6NCK - chain A; structure by X-ray diffraction, 2.70 A resolution.

[Chain A]
Name: Peptidyl-glycine alpha-amidating monooxygenase
Organism: Rattus norvegicus
Notes: EC 1.14.17.3, 4.3.2.5
UniProt: P14925 (AMD_RAT), isoform P14925-3; numbering as in UniProt (aligned over 45-356)
Sequence (312 residues; row label = number of the first residue in the row):
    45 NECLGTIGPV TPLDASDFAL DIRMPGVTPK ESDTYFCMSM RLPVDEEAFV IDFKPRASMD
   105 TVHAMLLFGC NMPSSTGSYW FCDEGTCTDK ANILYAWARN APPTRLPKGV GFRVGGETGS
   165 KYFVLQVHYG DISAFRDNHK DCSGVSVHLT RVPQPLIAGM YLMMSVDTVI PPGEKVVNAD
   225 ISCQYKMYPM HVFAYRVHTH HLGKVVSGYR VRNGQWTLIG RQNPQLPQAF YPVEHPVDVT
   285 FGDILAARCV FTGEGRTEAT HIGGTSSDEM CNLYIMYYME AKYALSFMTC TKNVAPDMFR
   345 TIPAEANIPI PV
Not modelled in the structure: 45-46, 48-52, 307-309, 355-356
Differences from the reference sequence: engineered mutation Ala108 (His in P14925)
Curated features (UniProtKB/Swiss-Prot):
  - binding site (Cu(2+)): His107, His172, His242, His244, Met314
  - mutagenesis: His107 (H107A: Impaired Cu(2+)-binding), His172 (H172A: Impaired Cu(2+)-binding), His244 (H244A: Abolished peptidylglycine alpha-hydroxylating monooxygenase activity), Gln272 (Q272E/A: Induces a fully open peptidylglycine monooxygenase structure with Cu(2+) distances of 14 Angstroms), Met314 (M314I: Abolished peptidylglycine alpha-hydroxylating monooxygenase activity)
Disulfide bonds: Cys47-Cys186, Cys81-Cys126, Cys114-Cys131, Cys227-Cys334, Cys293-Cys315
Ion coordination: Cu ion: His242, His244, Met314; Ni2+ near His279 (its only coordinating residue here)

[Summary]
His242, His244 and Met314 coordinate a Cu ion ion. Curated annotation (UniProt) lists 5 Cu2+-binding residues
and 5 mutagenesis sites.
Chain A is Peptidyl-glycine alpha-amidating monooxygenase (Rattus norvegicus); the structure, Crystal
structure of H108A peptidylglycine alpha-hydroxylating monooxygenase (PHM), was determined by X-ray
diffraction, deposited together with 6NCH and 6NCI.
